Entry 9ML3 (electron microscopy, 2.90 A resolution); this record covers chains C and E of the 7 polymer chains in the assembly.

[Chain C (and E)]
Molecule: Major capsid protein L1
From: Human papillomavirus 16
Notes: chain E of this document is another copy of the same molecule, construct and numbering; everything in this record applies to it too
Reference sequence: A0A451ER69 (A0A451ER69_HPV16); aligned to UniProt positions 35-488 over residues 35-488
Amino-acid sequence (426 residues; row label = number of the first residue in the row; note: 29 numbers in that range are skipped by the numbering (no residue carries them; nothing is unmodelled there)):
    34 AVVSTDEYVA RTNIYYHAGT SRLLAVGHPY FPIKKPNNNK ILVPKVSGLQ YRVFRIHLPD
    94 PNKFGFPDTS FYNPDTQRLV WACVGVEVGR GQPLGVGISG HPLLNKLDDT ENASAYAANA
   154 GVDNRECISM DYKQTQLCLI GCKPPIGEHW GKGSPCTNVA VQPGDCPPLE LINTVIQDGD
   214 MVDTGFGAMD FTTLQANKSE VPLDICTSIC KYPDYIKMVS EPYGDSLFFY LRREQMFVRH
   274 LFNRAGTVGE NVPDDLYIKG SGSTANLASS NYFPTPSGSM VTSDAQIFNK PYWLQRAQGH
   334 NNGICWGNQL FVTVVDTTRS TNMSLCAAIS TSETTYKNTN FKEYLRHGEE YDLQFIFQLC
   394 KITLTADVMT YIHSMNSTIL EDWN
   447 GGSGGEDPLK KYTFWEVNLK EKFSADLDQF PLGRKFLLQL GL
Unresolved in the structure: 189-193, 447-451, 487-488 (chain E: 70, 189-193, 447-451, 487-488)
Differences from the reference sequence: expression tag (34); conflict Gln195 (Asn in A0A451ER69), Gly447 (Phe418 in A0A451ER69), Ser449 (Pro424 in A0A451ER69), Leu486 (Ala in A0A451ER69)

[Interface between chain C and chain E]
Residue-residue contacts - 7 pairs, chain C then chain E:
  Thr367(C) - Ile291(E)
  Thr367(C) - Lys292(E)
  Thr368(C) - Lys292(E)
  Thr368(C) - Gly293(E)
  Tyr369(C) - Ile291(E)
  Tyr369(C) - Lys292(E)  hydrogen bond (backbone-backbone)
  Phe374(C) - Ile291(E)  hydrophobic
Also at the interface, not in a pair above, chain E (4 interface residues in all): Ser294

[Overview]
Chain C and chain E each contribute 4 residues to their interface, with 1 hydrogen bond. The hydrogen-bonded
pair Tyr369(C)-Lys292(E) is a backbone contact.
Both chains are Major capsid protein L1 (Human papillomavirus 16). Entry 9ML3 (B25M05 Fab bound to HPV16 L1
pentamer) was determined by electron microscopy together with 9ML1 from the same study.
